PDB entry 8JCO | X-ray diffraction, 1.69 A resolution | chain A

== Chain A ==
Name: 3C-like proteinase nsp5
Source organism: Severe acute respiratory syndrome coronavirus 2
Notes: EC 3.4.22.69
UniProtKB: P0DTC1 (R1A_SARS2); residues 1-306 here correspond to UniProt positions 3264-3569 (UniProt number = residue number + 3263)
Sequence (306 residues; row label = number of the first residue in the row):
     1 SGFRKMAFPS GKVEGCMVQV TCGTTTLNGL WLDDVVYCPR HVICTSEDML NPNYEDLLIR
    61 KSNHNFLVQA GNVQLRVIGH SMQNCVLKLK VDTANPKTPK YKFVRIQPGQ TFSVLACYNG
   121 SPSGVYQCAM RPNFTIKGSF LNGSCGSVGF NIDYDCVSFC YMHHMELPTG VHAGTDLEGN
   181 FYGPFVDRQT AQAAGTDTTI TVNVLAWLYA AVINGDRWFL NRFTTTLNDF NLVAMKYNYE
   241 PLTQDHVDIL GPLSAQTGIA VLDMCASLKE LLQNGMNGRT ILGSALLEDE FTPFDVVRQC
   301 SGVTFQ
Disordered / not traced: 303-306
Glycans and other covalent adducts: compound B7Y linked to Cys-145
Ligand contacts: B7Y (methyl (2S)-2-[[3-(4-chloranylbutanoyl)phenyl]carbonylamino]-3-methyl-butanoate): Thr-25, Thr-26, Leu-27, His-41, Cys-44, Thr-45, Met-49, Phe-140, Leu-141, Asn-142, Gly-143, Ser-144, His-163, His-164, Met-165, Glu-166, His-172, Asp-187, Arg-188, Gln-189

== Summary ==
Covalently linked compound B7Y: at Cys-145.
Chain A is 3C-like proteinase nsp5 (Severe acute respiratory syndrome coronavirus 2); the structure, The
crystal structure of SARS-CoV-2 main protease in complex with Compound 65, was determined by X-ray diffraction
(same publication as 8JCJ, 8JCK, 8JCL, 8JCM and 8JCN).
